2QKW - chains A and B; structure by X-ray diffraction, 3.20 A resolution.

Chain A:
Protein: Avirulence protein
From: Pseudomonas syringae
UniProtKB: Q08242 (Q08242_PSESX); numbering as in UniProt (aligned over 1-164)
Amino-acid sequence (164 residues; numbered 1 to 164; the number before each row is that of its first residue):
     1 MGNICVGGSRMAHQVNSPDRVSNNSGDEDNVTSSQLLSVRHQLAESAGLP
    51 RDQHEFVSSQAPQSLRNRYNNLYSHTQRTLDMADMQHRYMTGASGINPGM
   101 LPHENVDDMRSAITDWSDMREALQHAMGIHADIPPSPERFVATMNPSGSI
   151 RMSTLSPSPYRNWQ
Not modelled in the structure: 1-28, 130-164
What the authors report for this chain:
  - mutagenesis - Y89D: abolished binding to Protein kinase (chain B)

Chain B:
Protein: Protein kinase
From: Solanum pimpinellifolium
Notes: EC 2.7.11.1
UniProtKB: Q40234 (Q40234_SOLPI); numbering as in UniProt (aligned over 1-321)
Amino-acid sequence (321 residues; numbered 1 to 321; the number before each row is that of its first residue):
     1 MGSKYSKATNSINDALSSSYLVPFESYRVPLVDLEEATNNFDHKFLIGHG
    51 VFGKVYKGVLRDGAKVALKRRTPESSQGIEEFETEIETLSFCRHPHLVSL
   101 IGFCDERNEMILIYKYMENGNLKRHLYGSDLPTMSMSWEQRLEICIGAAR
   151 GLHYLHTRAIIHRDVKSINILLDENFVPKITDFGISKKGTELDQTHLSTV
   201 VKGTLGYIDPEYFIKGRLTEKSDVYSFGVVLFEVLCARSAIVQSLPREMV
   251 NLAEWAVESHNNGQLEQIVDPNLADKIRPESLRKFGDTAVKCLALSSEDR
   301 PSMGDVLWKLEYALRLQESVI
Not modelled in the structure: 1-29
Modified / non-standard residues: Ser198 (phosphoserine; SEP); Thr199 (phosphothreonine; TPO)
What the authors report for this chain:
  - mutagenesis - H49E/V51G/I160F, T199A, V201D, T204N: decreased binding to Avirulence protein (chain A)
  - mutagenesis - H49D/V51D, H49E/V51G/T204N, R163A, S226D: abolished binding to Avirulence protein (chain A)
  - specificity-determining residues: His49, Val51, Thr204
  - post-translational modification sites: Thr199
  - contacts within the chain: Arg163-Thr199, Lys187-Thr199, Tyr207-Val229 (hydrophobic contact), Lys166-Tyr207 (hydrophobic contact), Tyr207-Glu233 (hydrogen bond), Ser167-Tyr207 (hydrogen bond), Tyr207-Ile241 (hydrophobic contact)
  - mutagenesis - T199A: decreased catalytic activity
  - mutagenesis - V201D, S226D: abolished catalytic activity
  - mutagenesis - D164N: unchanged binding to Avirulence protein (chain A)
  - mutagenesis - V201D, S226D: increased signaling
  - mutagenesis - Y207F: unchanged signaling
  - post-translational modification sites: Ser198 (citing earlier work)
  - mutagenesis - H49D/V51D, H49E/V51G: increased signaling in response to CGF hypersensitive response

Chain A / chain B interface:
Pairs across the interface - 23 pairs, chain A then chain B:
  Arg78(A) with Ser244(B), hydrogen bond (side chain-backbone); Leu245(B)
  Met82(A) with Leu205(B), hydrophobic
  Met85(A) with Leu205(B), hydrophobic
  Tyr89(A) with Val51(B), hydrophobic; Phe52(B)
  Met90(A) with Phe52(B); Ser76(B)
  Gly95(A) with Val201(B); Lys202(B); Gly203(B), hydrogen bond (backbone-backbone)
  Ile96(A) with Val201(B), hydrophobic; Gly203(B); Phe213(B), hydrophobic
  Asn97(A) with Lys166(B), hydrogen bond; Gly203(B), hydrogen bond (backbone-backbone); Thr204(B); Leu205(B), hydrogen bond (backbone-backbone)
  Pro98(A) with Leu205(B)
  Gly99(A) with Thr204(B)
  Leu101(A) with His49(B); Gly50(B); Val51(B), hydrophobic
Other interface residues (no listed pair), chain A (13 interface residues in all): Thr32, Pro102
Other interface residues (no listed pair), chain B (16 interface residues in all): Glu74, Ile208
The authors on this interface:
  - specific contacts: Tyr89(A)-Val51(B) (hydrophobic contact), Met90(A)-Val51(B) (hydrophobic contact), Leu101(A)-Val51(B) (hydrophobic contact), Pro102(A)-Val51(B) (hydrophobic contact)
  - interface residues, chain B: His49(B), Phe52(B), Leu205(B), Phe213(B)

Summary:
13 residues of chain A face 16 of chain B across their interface, with 5 hydrogen bonds. Among the polar pairs
are Arg78(A)-Ser244(B), Asn97(A)-Lys166(B) and Gly95(A)-Gly203(B). The authors report hydrophobic contacts
between Tyr89(A) and Val51(B), Met90(A) and Val51(B) and Leu101(A) and Val51(B) among others. The paper
reports that H49E/V51G/I160F, T199A and V201D of chain B, among others, reduce binding to Avirulence protein
(chain A); interface residues His49(B), Phe52(B) and Leu205(B) among others; 12 substitutions were tested in
all.
Here chain A is Avirulence protein (Pseudomonas syringae) and chain B is Protein kinase (Solanum
pimpinellifolium). Entry 2QKW (Structural basis for activation of plant immunity by bacterial effector protein
AvrPto) was determined by X-ray diffraction.
